8E1G - chains H and L of the 3 polymer chains in the assembly; structure by X-ray diffraction, 2.57 A resolution.

[Chain H]
Molecule: 2A10 Fab, heavy chain
Source organism: Homo sapiens
Notes: antibody fragment or engineered binder
Sequence (224 residues; each row starts with the number of its first residue):
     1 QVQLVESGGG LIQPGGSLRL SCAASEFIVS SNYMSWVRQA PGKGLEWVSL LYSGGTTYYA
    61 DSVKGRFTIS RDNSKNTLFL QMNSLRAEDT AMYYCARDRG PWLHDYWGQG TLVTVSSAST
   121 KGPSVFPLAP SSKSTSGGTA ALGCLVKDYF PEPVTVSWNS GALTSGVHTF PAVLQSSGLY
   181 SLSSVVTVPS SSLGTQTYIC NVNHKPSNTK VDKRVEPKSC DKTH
Disordered / not traced: 132-137, 220-224
Disulfide bonds: Cys22-Cys95, Cys144-Cys200

[Chain L]
Molecule: 2A10 Fab, light chain
Source organism: Homo sapiens
Notes: antibody fragment or engineered binder
Sequence (214 residues; numbered 1 to 214; the number before each row is that of its first residue):
     1 DIVMTQSPSS LSASVGDRVT ITCQASQDIN KYCNWYQQKP GKAPKLLIYD ASNLETGVPS
    61 RFSGSGSGTD FTFTINSLQP EDIATYYCQQ YDNLPPTFGG GTKVEIKRTV AAPSVFIFPP
   121 SDEQLKSGTA SVVCLLNNFY PREAKVQWKV DNALQSGNSQ ESVTEQDSKD STYSLSSTLT
   181 LSKADYEKHK VYACEVTHQG LSSPVTKSFN RGEC
Disordered / not traced: 214
Disulfide bonds: Cys23-Cys88, Cys134-Cys194

[Chain H / chain L interface]
Residue-residue contacts - 64 pairs, chain H then chain L:
  Gln39(H) with Gln38(L), hydrogen bond; Tyr87(L)
  Lys43(H) with Tyr87(L)
  Gly44(H) with Tyr87(L)
  Leu45(H) with Pro44(L), hydrophobic; Tyr87(L), hydrophobic; Phe98(L)
  Trp47(H) with Leu94(L), hydrophobic; Pro95(L), hydrophobic; Pro96(L), hydrophobic
  Tyr94(H) with Gln38(L), hydrogen bond; Lys42(L), hydrogen bond (side chain-backbone); Ala43(L), hydrophobic
  Arg99(H) with Tyr49(L); Glu55(L), salt bridge
  Pro101(H) with Tyr91(L)
  Trp102(H) with Gln89(L), hydrogen bond (backbone-side chain); Tyr91(L); Leu94(L), hydrophobic; Pro96(L), hydrophobic
  Leu103(H) with Asn34(L); Leu46(L), hydrophobic; Tyr49(L), hydrophobic; Tyr91(L), hydrophobic
  His104(H) with Tyr36(L), hydrogen bond (backbone-side chain); Leu46(L); Gln89(L)
  Asp105(H) with Leu46(L); Glu55(L)
  Trp107(H) with Tyr36(L); Pro44(L)
  Gly108(H) with Ala43(L)
  Gln109(H) with Lys42(L); Ala43(L), hydrogen bond (side chain-backbone)
  Phe126(H) with Ser121(L); Gln124(L)
  Pro127(H) with Ser121(L); Glu123(L)
  Leu128(H) with Phe118(L), hydrophobic; Val133(L), hydrophobic
  Ala129(H) with Phe118(L)
  Ala141(H) with Phe116(L), hydrophobic; Phe118(L)
  Leu145(H) with Ser131(L)
  Lys147(H) with Gln124(L); Ser131(L)
  His168(H) with Asn137(L), hydrogen bond; Asn138(L), hydrogen bond; Ser174(L), hydrogen bond
  Phe170(H) with Leu135(L), hydrophobic; Ser162(L); Thr164(L); Ser174(L); Leu175(L); Ser176(L)
  Pro171(H) with Ser162(L), hydrogen bond (backbone-side chain); Val163(L)
  Val173(H) with Gln160(L)
  Leu174(H) with Gln160(L), hydrogen bond (backbone-side chain)
  Gln175(H) with Gln160(L)
  Val185(H) with Leu135(L), hydrophobic
  Thr187(H) with Asn137(L)
  Lys213(H) with Glu123(L), salt bridge
  Lys218(H) with Asp122(L), salt bridge
Interface residues without a listed pair, chain H (41 interface residues in all): Val37, Tyr58, Val125, Thr139, Ala140, Leu142, Thr169, Ser176, Ser183
Interface residues without a listed pair, chain L (37 interface residues in all): Asp92, Thr129, Glu161

[In short]
41 residues of chain H face 37 of chain L across their interface; the contacts include 11 hydrogen bonds and 3
salt bridges. Polar pairs include Arg99(H)-Glu55(L), Lys213(H)-Glu123(L) and Lys218(H)-Asp122(L).
Chain H is 2A10 Fab, heavy chain and chain L is 2A10 Fab, light chain, both from Homo sapiens; the structure,
SARS-CoV-2 RBD in complex with Omicron-neutralizing antibody 2A10, was determined by X-ray diffraction (same
publication as 8F0G).
